PDB entry 9MSJ | electron microscopy, 3.10 A resolution | chains J and M of the 8 polymer chains in the assembly

# Chain J
Molecule: DNA-directed RNA polymerase subunit beta'
Source organism: Escherichia coli
Notes: EC 2.7.7.6
UniProtKB: P0A8T7 (RPOC_ECOLI); residue numbers follow UniProt; this construct covers 1-1407
Amino-acid sequence (1415 residues; row label = number of the first residue in the row):
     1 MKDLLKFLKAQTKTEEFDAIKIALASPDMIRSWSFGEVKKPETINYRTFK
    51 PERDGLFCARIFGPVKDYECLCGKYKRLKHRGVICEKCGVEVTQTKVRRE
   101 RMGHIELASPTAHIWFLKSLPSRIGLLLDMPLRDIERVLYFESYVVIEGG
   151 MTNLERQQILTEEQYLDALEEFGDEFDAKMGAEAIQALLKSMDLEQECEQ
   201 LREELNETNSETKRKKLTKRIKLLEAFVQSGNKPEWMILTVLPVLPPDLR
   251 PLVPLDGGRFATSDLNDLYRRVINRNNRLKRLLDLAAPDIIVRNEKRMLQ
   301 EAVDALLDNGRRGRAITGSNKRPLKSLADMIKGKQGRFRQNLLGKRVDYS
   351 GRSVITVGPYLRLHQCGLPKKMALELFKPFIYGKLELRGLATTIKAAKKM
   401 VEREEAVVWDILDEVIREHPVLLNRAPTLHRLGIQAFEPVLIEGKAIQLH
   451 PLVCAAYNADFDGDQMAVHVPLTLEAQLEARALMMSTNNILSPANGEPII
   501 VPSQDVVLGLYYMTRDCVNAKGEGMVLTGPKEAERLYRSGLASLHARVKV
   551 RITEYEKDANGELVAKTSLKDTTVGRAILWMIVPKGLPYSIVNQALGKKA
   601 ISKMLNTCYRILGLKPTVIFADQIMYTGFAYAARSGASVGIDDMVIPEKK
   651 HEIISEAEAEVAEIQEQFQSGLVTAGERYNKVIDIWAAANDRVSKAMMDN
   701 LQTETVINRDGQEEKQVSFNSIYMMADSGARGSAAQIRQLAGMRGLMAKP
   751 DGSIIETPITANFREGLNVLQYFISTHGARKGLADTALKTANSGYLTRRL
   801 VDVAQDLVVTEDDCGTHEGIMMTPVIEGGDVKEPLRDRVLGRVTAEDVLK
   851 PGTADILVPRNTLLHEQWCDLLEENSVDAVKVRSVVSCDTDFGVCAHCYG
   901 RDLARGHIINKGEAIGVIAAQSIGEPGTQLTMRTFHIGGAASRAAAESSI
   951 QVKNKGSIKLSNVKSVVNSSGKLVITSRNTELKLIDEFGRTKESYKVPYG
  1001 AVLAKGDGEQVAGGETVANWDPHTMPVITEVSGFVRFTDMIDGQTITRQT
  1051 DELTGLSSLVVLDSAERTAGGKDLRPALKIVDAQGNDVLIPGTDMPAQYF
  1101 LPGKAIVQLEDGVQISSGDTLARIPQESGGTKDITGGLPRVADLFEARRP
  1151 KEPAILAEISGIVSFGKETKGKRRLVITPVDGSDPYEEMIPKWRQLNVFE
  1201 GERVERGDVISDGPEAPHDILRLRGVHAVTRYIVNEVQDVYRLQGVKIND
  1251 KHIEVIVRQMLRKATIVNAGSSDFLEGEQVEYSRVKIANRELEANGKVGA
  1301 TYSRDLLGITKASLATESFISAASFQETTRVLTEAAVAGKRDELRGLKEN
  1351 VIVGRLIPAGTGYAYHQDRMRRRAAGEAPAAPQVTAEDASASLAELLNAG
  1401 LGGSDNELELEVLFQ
Unresolved in the structure: 1, 1374-1415
Differences from the reference sequence: expression tag (1408-1415)
Metal / ion sites: Zn2+ site 1: Cys-70, Cys-72, Cys-85, Cys-88; Mg2+: Asp-460, Asp-462, Asp-464 (together with ADP, ATP); Zn2+ site 2: Cys-814, Cys-888, Cys-895, Cys-898
Ligand contacts:
  - ADP (adenosine-5'-diphosphate): Arg-425, Ala-426, Pro-427, Asp-460, Asp-462, Gly-463, Asp-464
  - ATP (adenosine-5'-triphosphate): Arg-425, Pro-427, Asn-458, Asp-460, Asp-462, Asp-464, Arg-731, Thr-786, Gln-929, Met-932, Phe-935, His-936

# Chain M
Molecule: RNA polymerase sigma-54 factor
Source organism: Escherichia coli
UniProtKB: P24255 (RP54_ECOLI); residues 1-477 here = UniProt positions 1-477
Amino-acid sequence (477 residues; row label = number of the first residue in the row):
     1 MKQGLQLRLSQQLAMTPQLQQAIRLLQLSTLELQQELQQALESNPLLEQI
    51 DTHEEIDTRETQDSETLDTADALEQKEMPEELPLDASWDTIYTAGTPSGT
   101 SGDYIDDELPVYQGETTQTLQDYLMWQVELTPFSDTDRAIATSIVDAVDE
   151 TGYLTVPLEDILESIGDEEIDIDEVEAVLKRIQRFDPVGVAAKDLRDCLL
   201 IQLSQFDKTTPWLEEARLIISDHLDLLANHDFRTLMRVTRLKEDVLKEAV
   251 NLIQSLDPRPGQSIQTGEPEYVIPDVLVRKHNGHWTVELNSDSIPRLQIN
   301 QHYASMCNNARNDGDSQFIRSNLQDAKWLIKSLESRNDTLLRVSRCIVEQ
   351 QQAFFEQGEEYMKPMVLADIAQAVEMHESTISRVTTQKYLHSPRGIFELK
   401 YFFSSHVNTEGGGEASSTAIRALVKKLIAAENPAKPLSDSKLTSLLSEQG
   451 IMVARRTVAKYRESLSIPPSNQRKQLV
Unresolved in the structure: 1-88, 305-320, 476-477

# Chain J / chain M interface
Residue-residue contacts (31):
  Leu-4(J) / Ala-139(M)
  Leu-4(J) / Ile-165(M)
  Leu-5(J) / Asp-135(M)
  Leu-5(J) / Thr-136(M)
  Leu-5(J) / Ala-139(M)  hydrophobic
  Arg-47(J) / Arg-383(M)
  Arg-47(J) / Gln-387(M)
  Arg-77(J) / Asp-146(M)
  Leu-78(J) / Ser-143(M)
  Leu-78(J) / Asp-146(M)
  Lys-79(J) / Asp-160(M)
  Lys-79(J) / Glu-163(M)
  Lys-79(J) / Ser-164(M)
  Arg-81(J) / Ser-164(M)
  Pro-251(J) / Gln-113(M)
  Leu-252(J) / Tyr-112(M)
  Val-253(J) / Tyr-112(M)  hydrophobic
  Pro-254(J) / Tyr-112(M)
  Gly-257(J) / Tyr-271(M)
  Arg-278(J) / Asp-325(M)  salt bridge
  Met-298(J) / Asn-322(M)
  Arg-322(J) / Tyr-104(M)
  Arg-322(J) / Glu-108(M)
  Lys-325(J) / Glu-108(M)
  Thr-393(J) / Arg-181(M)
  Ile-394(J) / Trp-126(M)  hydrophobic
  Ile-394(J) / Leu-130(M)  hydrophobic
  Lys-395(J) / Gln-127(M)
  Lys-395(J) / Arg-184(M)
  Lys-395(J) / Asp-186(M)
  Lys-395(J) / Val-188(M)
Interface residues without a listed pair, chain J (30 interface residues in all): Asp-3, Leu-8, Tyr-46, Phe-49, Tyr-68, Asp-264, Arg-275, Pro-323, Arg-337, Lys-398, Lys-399
Interface residues without a listed pair, chain M (33 interface residues in all): Val-111, Tyr-123, Thr-142, Ala-147, Thr-155, Val-156, Phe-185, Thr-386

# Summary
The interface between chain J and chain M involves 30 residues on one side and 33 on the other, with 1 salt
bridge. The salt-bridged pair is Arg-278(J)/Asp-325(M). Chain J binds ATP and ADP.
Here chain J is DNA-directed RNA polymerase subunit beta' and chain M is RNA polymerase sigma-54 factor, both
from Escherichia coli. Entry 9MSJ (de novo SigN RNA polymerase NTP-bound open complex (RPo+2A)) was determined
by electron microscopy, deposited together with 9MSE, 9MSF, 9MSG and 9MSH.
